Entry 7VUQ (X-ray diffraction, 3.10 A resolution); this record covers chains B and A of the 4 polymer chains in the assembly.

# Chain B (and A)
Name: Nuclear factor NF-kappa-B p52 subunit
Source organism: Homo sapiens
Notes: chain A of this document is another copy of the same molecule, construct and numbering; everything in this record applies to it too
UniProt: Q00653 (NFKB2_HUMAN); residues 1-398 here = UniProt positions 1-398
Sequence (398 residues; row label = number of the first residue in the row):
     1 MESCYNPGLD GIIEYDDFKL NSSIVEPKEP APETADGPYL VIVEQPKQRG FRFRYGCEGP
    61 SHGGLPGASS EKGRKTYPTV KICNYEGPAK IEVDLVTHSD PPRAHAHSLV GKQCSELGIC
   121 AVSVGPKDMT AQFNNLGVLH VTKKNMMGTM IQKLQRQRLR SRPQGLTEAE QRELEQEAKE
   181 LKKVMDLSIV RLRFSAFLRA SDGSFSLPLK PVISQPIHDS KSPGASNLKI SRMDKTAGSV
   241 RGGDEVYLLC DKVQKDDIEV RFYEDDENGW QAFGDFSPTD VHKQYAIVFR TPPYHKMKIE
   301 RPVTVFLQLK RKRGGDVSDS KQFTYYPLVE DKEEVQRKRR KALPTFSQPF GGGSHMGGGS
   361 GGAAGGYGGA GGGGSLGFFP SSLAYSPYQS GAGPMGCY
Not modelled in the structure: 1-33, 330-398
Swiss-Prot annotation at these positions:
  - region: F346 to G377 (GRR)
  - motif: R337 to K341 (Nuclear localization signal)
  - modified residue (Phosphoserine): S23, S161
  - mutagenesis: Y247 to L249 (Two-fold reduction in heterodimerization with RelA)
Disulfides: C114-C120
What the authors report for this chain:
  - binding site for the 18-nt DNA strand: R52
  - binding site for the 18-nt DNA strand: K144 (from molecular simulation)
  - mutagenesis - K144A: decreased binding to the 18-nt DNA strand
  - binding site for the 18-nt DNA strand: R52
  - mutagenesis - K144A: unchanged binding to Bcl3

# Interface between chain B and chain A
Residue-residue contacts (30; chain B residue first):
  S231(B) with H282(A), hydrogen bond
  R232(B) with E245(A), salt bridge; Y247(A); D280(A), salt bridge; V288(A)
  M233(B) with Y247(A), hydrogen bond (backbone-side chain)
  D234(B) with D234(A); Y247(A)
  Y247(B) with R232(A); M233(A), hydrogen bond (side chain-backbone); D234(A); Y247(A); L249(A), hydrophobic
  L249(B) with Y247(A), hydrophobic; H282(A); V288(A), hydrophobic
  C250(B) with H282(A), hydrogen bond (backbone-side chain)
  D251(B) with K283(A), salt bridge
  D280(B) with R232(A), salt bridge
  H282(B) with S231(A); L249(A); C250(A), hydrogen bond (side chain-backbone); Y285(A), hydrogen bond (side chain-backbone)
  K283(B) with D251(A), salt bridge; Y285(A)
  Y285(B) with H282(A), hydrogen bond (backbone-side chain); K283(A); Y285(A), hydrophobic
  V288(B) with R232(A); L249(A), hydrophobic
Interface residues without a listed pair, chain B (16 interface residues in all): E245, T279, A286
Interface residues without a listed pair, chain A (15 interface residues in all): A286

# Overview
16 residues of chain B and 15 residues of chain A are in contact, with 7 hydrogen bonds and 5 salt bridges.
Polar contacts include R232(B)-E245(A), R232(B)-D280(A) and D251(B)-K283(A). From the paper: a binding site
for the 18-nt DNA strand at R52(B) and K144(B); K144A of chain B reduces binding to the 18-nt DNA strand.
Both chains are Nuclear factor NF-kappa-B p52 subunit (Homo sapiens). Entry 7VUQ (Structure of NF-kB p52
homodimer bound to A/T-centric P-Selectin kB DNA fragment) was determined by X-ray diffraction together with
7W7L, 7VUP and 7CLI from the same study.
